PDB entry 2QUD | X-ray diffraction, 1.60 A resolution | chains A and B

# Chain A (and B)
Molecule: Coat protein
Source organism: Pseudomonas phage PP7
Notes: chain B of this document is another copy of the same molecule, construct and numbering; everything in this record applies to it too
Reference sequence: Q38062 (Q38062_BPPP7); residues 0-127 here correspond to UniProt positions 1-128 (UniProt number = residue number + 1)
Amino-acid sequence (125 residues; each row starts with the number of its first residue; note: 6 numbers in that range are skipped by the numbering (no residue carries them; nothing is unmodelled there); numbers below 1 keep their minus sign (Gly-3 is residue -3)):
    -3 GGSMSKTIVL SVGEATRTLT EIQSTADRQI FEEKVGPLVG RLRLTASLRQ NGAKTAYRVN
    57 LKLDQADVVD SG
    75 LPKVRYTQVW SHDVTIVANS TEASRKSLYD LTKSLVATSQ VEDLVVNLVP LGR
Differences from the reference sequence: expression tag (-3 to -1); linker (67-68)
Reported in the primary citation:
  - specificity-determining residues: Arg24 (proposed by the authors, not directly observed)

# How chain A and chain B interact
Contacting residue pairs (154):
  Lys2(A) - Leu125(B)  hydrogen bond (side chain-backbone)
  Lys2(A) - Gly126(B)  hydrogen bond (side chain-backbone)
  Lys2(A) - Arg127(B)
  Thr3(A) - Gln114(B)  hydrogen bond (backbone-side chain)
  Thr3(A) - Gly126(B)
  Thr3(A) - Arg127(B)  hydrogen bond (backbone-backbone)
  Ile4(A) - Leu109(B)  hydrophobic
  Ile4(A) - Thr112(B)
  Ile4(A) - Gln114(B)
  Val5(A) - Thr112(B)
  Leu6(A) - Leu105(B)
  Leu6(A) - Ser108(B)
  Leu6(A) - Leu109(B)  hydrophobic
  Leu6(A) - Thr112(B)
  Ser7(A) - Ser108(B)  hydrogen bond (backbone-side chain)
  Val8(A) - Ser108(B)
  Arg13(A) - Leu105(B)
  Gln25(A) - Pro124(B)
  Gln25(A) - Leu125(B)  hydrogen bond (side chain-backbone)
  Phe27(A) - Leu125(B)
  Phe27(A) - Gly126(B)
  Leu38(A) - Leu105(B)  hydrophobic
  Leu40(A) - Leu109(B)  hydrophobic
  Leu40(A) - Leu125(B)  hydrophobic
  Leu44(A) - Leu118(B)  hydrophobic
  Leu44(A) - Leu122(B)
  Tyr53(A) - Leu122(B)  hydrophobic
  Val55(A) - Leu118(B)  hydrophobic
  Leu57(A) - Leu118(B)  hydrophobic
  Leu59(A) - Leu105(B)  hydrophobic
  Leu59(A) - Thr106(B)
  Gln61(A) - Ser98(B)  hydrogen bond (side chain-backbone)
  Gln61(A) - Ser101(B)  hydrogen bond
  Gln61(A) - Leu102(B)
  Gln61(A) - Leu105(B)
  Asp63(A) - Ser98(B)
  Tyr80(A) - Val91(B)  hydrophobic
  Tyr80(A) - Asn93(B)
  Tyr80(A) - Ser94(B)
  Tyr80(A) - Thr95(B)  hydrogen bond (side chain-backbone)
  Tyr80(A) - Ser98(B)  hydrogen bond
  Thr81(A) - Val91(B)
  Gln82(A) - Thr89(B)
  Gln82(A) - Ile90(B)
  Gln82(A) - Val91(B)  hydrogen bond (side chain-backbone)
  Gln82(A) - Ser94(B)  hydrogen bond
  Gln82(A) - Ser98(B)  hydrogen bond
  Gln82(A) - Arg99(B)
  Val83(A) - Asp87(B)
  Val83(A) - Val88(B)
  Val83(A) - Thr89(B)  hydrogen bond (backbone-backbone)
  Val83(A) - Leu102(B)
  Trp84(A) - His86(B)  hydrogen bond
  Trp84(A) - Asp87(B)
  Trp84(A) - Val88(B)  hydrophobic
  Trp84(A) - Tyr103(B)  hydrophobic
  Trp84(A) - Thr106(B)
  Ser85(A) - Ser85(B)
  Ser85(A) - His86(B)
  Ser85(A) - Asp87(B)  hydrogen bond (backbone-backbone)
  His86(A) - Trp84(B)  hydrogen bond
  His86(A) - Ser85(B)
  His86(A) - His86(B)
  His86(A) - Thr106(B)
  His86(A) - Val110(B)
  Asp87(A) - Val83(B)
  Asp87(A) - Trp84(B)
  Asp87(A) - Ser85(B)  hydrogen bond (backbone-backbone)
  Val88(A) - Val83(B)
  Val88(A) - Trp84(B)  hydrophobic
  Thr89(A) - Gln82(B)
  Thr89(A) - Val83(B)  hydrogen bond (backbone-backbone)
  Ile90(A) - Gln82(B)
  Ile90(A) - Val119(B)
  Ile90(A) - Leu122(B)  hydrophobic
  Val91(A) - Tyr80(B)  hydrophobic
  Val91(A) - Thr81(B)
  Val91(A) - Gln82(B)  hydrogen bond (backbone-side chain)
  Asn93(A) - Tyr80(B)
  Ser94(A) - Tyr80(B)
  Ser94(A) - Gln82(B)  hydrogen bond
  Thr95(A) - Arg79(B)
  Thr95(A) - Tyr80(B)  hydrogen bond (backbone-side chain)
  Glu96(A) - Val120(B)
  Ser98(A) - Gln61(B)  hydrogen bond (backbone-side chain)
  Ser98(A) - Asp63(B)
  Ser98(A) - Tyr80(B)  hydrogen bond
  Ser98(A) - Gln82(B)  hydrogen bond
  Arg99(A) - Gln82(B)
  Arg99(A) - Val119(B)
  Arg99(A) - Val120(B)  hydrogen bond (side chain-backbone)
  Lys100(A) - Glu116(B)  salt bridge
  Lys100(A) - Val120(B)
  Ser101(A) - Gln61(B)  hydrogen bond
  Leu102(A) - Gln61(B)
  Leu102(A) - Val83(B)
  Tyr103(A) - Trp84(B)  hydrophobic
  Tyr103(A) - Val110(B)  hydrogen bond (side chain-backbone)
  Tyr103(A) - Ala111(B)  hydrogen bond (side chain-backbone)
  Tyr103(A) - Thr112(B)  hydrogen bond (side chain-backbone)
  Tyr103(A) - Val115(B)  hydrophobic
  Tyr103(A) - Glu116(B)
  Asp104(A) - Val8(B)
  Leu105(A) - Leu6(B)
  Leu105(A) - Val8(B)  hydrophobic
  Leu105(A) - Arg13(B)
  Leu105(A) - Leu38(B)  hydrophobic
  Leu105(A) - Leu59(B)  hydrophobic
  Leu105(A) - Gln61(B)
  Thr106(A) - Leu59(B)
  Thr106(A) - Trp84(B)
  Thr106(A) - His86(B)
  Lys107(A) - Val110(B)
  Lys107(A) - Ala111(B)
  Ser108(A) - Leu6(B)
  Ser108(A) - Ser7(B)  hydrogen bond (side chain-backbone)
  Ser108(A) - Val8(B)
  Leu109(A) - Ile4(B)  hydrophobic
  Leu109(A) - Leu6(B)  hydrophobic
  Leu109(A) - Leu40(B)  hydrophobic
  Val110(A) - His86(B)
  Val110(A) - Tyr103(B)  hydrogen bond (backbone-side chain)
  Val110(A) - Lys107(B)
  Ala111(A) - Tyr103(B)  hydrogen bond (backbone-side chain)
  Ala111(A) - Lys107(B)  hydrogen bond (backbone-side chain)
  Thr112(A) - Ile4(B)
  Thr112(A) - Val5(B)
  Thr112(A) - Leu6(B)
  Thr112(A) - Tyr103(B)  hydrogen bond (backbone-side chain)
  Gln114(A) - Thr3(B)  hydrogen bond (side chain-backbone)
  Gln114(A) - Ile4(B)
  Val115(A) - Tyr103(B)  hydrophobic
  Glu116(A) - Lys100(B)  salt bridge
  Glu116(A) - Tyr103(B)
  Leu118(A) - Val55(B)  hydrophobic
  Leu118(A) - Leu57(B)  hydrophobic
  Val119(A) - Ile90(B)
  Val119(A) - Arg99(B)
  Val120(A) - Glu96(B)
  Val120(A) - Arg99(B)  hydrogen bond (backbone-side chain)
  Val120(A) - Lys100(B)
  Leu122(A) - Leu44(B)  hydrophobic
  Leu122(A) - Tyr53(B)  hydrophobic
  Leu122(A) - Ile90(B)  hydrophobic
  Pro124(A) - Gln25(B)
  Leu125(A) - Gln25(B)  hydrogen bond (backbone-side chain)
  Leu125(A) - Phe27(B)
  Leu125(A) - Leu40(B)  hydrophobic
  Leu125(A) - Leu57(B)  hydrophobic
  Gly126(A) - Lys2(B)
  Gly126(A) - Thr3(B)
  Gly126(A) - Phe27(B)
  Arg127(A) - Lys2(B)
  Arg127(A) - Thr3(B)  hydrogen bond (backbone-backbone)
Interface residues without a listed pair, chain A (65 interface residues in all): Ser1, Glu17, Ala42, Arg79
Interface residues without a listed pair, chain B (62 interface residues in all): Ala42

# Summary
Chain A and chain B form an interface of 65 and 62 residues respectively; the contacts include 39 hydrogen
bonds and 2 salt bridges. Polar contacts include Lys100(A)-Glu116(B), Lys2(A)-Leu125(B) and Lys2(A)-Gly126(B).
From the paper: the specificity determinant Arg24(A).
Chain A and chain B are both Coat protein (Pseudomonas phage PP7); the structure, PP7 Coat Protein Dimer, was
determined by X-ray diffraction (same publication as 2QUX).
